Entry 6QSX (X-ray diffraction, 1.77 A resolution); this record covers chain AAA.

Chain AAA:
Protein: Complement factor B
From: Homo sapiens
Notes: EC 3.4.21.47
UniProtKB: P00751 (CFAB_HUMAN); the construct lacks a stretch of the UniProt sequence and is renumbered around it, so the offset changes along the chain: -3 to 5 = UniProt 474-482; 17-36 = UniProt 483-502; 37-62 = UniProt 506-531; 63-70 = UniProt 536-543; 8 more segments
Sequence (291 residues; row label = number of the first residue in the row; note: 28 numbers in that range are skipped by the numbering (no residue carries them; nothing is unmodelled there); a row labelled like 36A-36C holds insertion residues (36A, then the next letters in order); numbers below 1 keep their minus sign (Ser-3 is residue -3)):
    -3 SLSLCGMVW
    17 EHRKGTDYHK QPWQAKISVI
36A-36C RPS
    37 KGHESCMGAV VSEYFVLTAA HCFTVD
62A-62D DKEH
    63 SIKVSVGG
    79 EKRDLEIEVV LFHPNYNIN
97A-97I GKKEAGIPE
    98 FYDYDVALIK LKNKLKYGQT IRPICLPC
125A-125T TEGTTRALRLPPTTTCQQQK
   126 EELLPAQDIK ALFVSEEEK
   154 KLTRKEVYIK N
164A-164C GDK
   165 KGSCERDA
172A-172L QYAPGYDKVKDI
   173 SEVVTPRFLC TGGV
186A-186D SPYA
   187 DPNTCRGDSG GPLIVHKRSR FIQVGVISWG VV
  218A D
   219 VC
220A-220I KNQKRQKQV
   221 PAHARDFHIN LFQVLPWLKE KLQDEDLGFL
Disordered / not traced: -3 to -2, 17-20
Cystine bridges: Cys1-Cys122, Cys42-Cys58, Cys125-Cys125P, Cys168-Cys182, Cys191-Cys220
Bound ions: Zn2+ site 1: His62D (shared with 2 residues of chain BBB); Zn2+ site 2: Asp171, His223 (shared with 1 residue of chain BBB)
Small-molecule neighbours: JGN ([(2S,4S)-1-[(5,7-dimethyl-1H-indol-4-yl)methyl]-4-methoxy-piperidin-2-yl]methanol): His57, Glu97I, Tyr99, Ala172C, Pro172D, Tyr172F, Thr190, Cys191, Arg192, Ser195, Ile213, Ser214, Trp215, Gly216, Val217, Val218, Asp218A, Asp226
Swiss-Prot annotation at these positions:
  - active site (Charge relay system): His57, Asp102, Ser195
From the paper describing this entry:
  - binding site for JGN: Thr190, Gly216
  - conformationally variable residues (loop rearrangement): Pro172D
  - catalytic residues: His57, Ser195 (citing earlier work)

Summary:
Bound to chain AAA: compound JGN. Asp171 and His223 form the Zn2+ site 2. Curated annotation (UniProt) lists 3
active-site residues. The paper reports catalytic residues His57 and Ser195; a binding site for JGN at Thr190
and Gly216.
Chain AAA is Complement factor B (Homo sapiens); the structure, Complement factor B protease domain in complex
with the reversible inhibitor
((2S,4S)-1-((5,7-dimethyl-1H-indol-4-yl)methyl)-4-methoxypiperidin-2-yl)methanol, was determined by X-ray
diffraction together with 6RAV and 6QSW from the same study.
